PDB entry 4G1B | X-ray diffraction, 3.00 A resolution | chain A

== Chain A ==
Protein: Flavohemoglobin
From: Saccharomyces cerevisiae
Reference sequence: A6ZUP2 (A6ZUP2_YEAS7); residue numbers follow UniProt; this construct covers 1-399
Sequence (399 residues; row label = number of the first residue in the row):
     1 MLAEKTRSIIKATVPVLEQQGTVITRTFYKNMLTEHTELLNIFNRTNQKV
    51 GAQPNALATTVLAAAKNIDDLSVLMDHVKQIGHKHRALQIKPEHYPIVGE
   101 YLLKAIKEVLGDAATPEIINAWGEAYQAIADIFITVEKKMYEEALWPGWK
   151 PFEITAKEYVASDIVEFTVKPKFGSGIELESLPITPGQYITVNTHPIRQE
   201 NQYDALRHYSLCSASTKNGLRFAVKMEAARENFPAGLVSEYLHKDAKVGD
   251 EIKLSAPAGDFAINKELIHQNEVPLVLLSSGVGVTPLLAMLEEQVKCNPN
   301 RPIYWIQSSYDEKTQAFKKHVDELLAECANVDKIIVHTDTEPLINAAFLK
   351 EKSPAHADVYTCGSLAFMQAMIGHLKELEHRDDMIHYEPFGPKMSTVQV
Unresolved in the structure: 399
Bound ions: heme Fe: His85 (together with S-Econazole)
Small-molecule neighbours:
  - S-Econazole (ECN; 1-[(2S)-2-[(4-chlorobenzyl)oxy]-2-(2,4-dichlorophenyl)ethyl]-1H-imidazole): Ile24, Thr25, Phe28, Tyr29, Phe43, Gln53, Ala56, Leu57, Thr60, Val61, Ala64, His85, Val98, Leu102, Tyr126, Ile129
  - FAD (flavin-adenine dinucleotide): Asn44, Thr46, Lys49, Val50, Lys84, Tyr189, Arg207, His208, Tyr209, Ser210, Ala223, Val224, Lys225, Glu227, Ala228, Phe233, Pro234, Ala235, Gly236, Leu237, Val238, Ser239, Glu240, Val282, Thr285, Glu388, Pro389, Phe390, Gly391
  - heme (HEM): Ile42, Phe43, Asn44, Asn47, Gln53, Thr60, Gln80, Ile81, Lys84, His85, Leu88, Ile90, His94, Tyr95, Val98, Tyr126, Ile129, Ala130, Phe133, Gly391, Pro392, Lys393, Met394
From the paper describing this entry:
  - heme coordination: His85
  - binding site for S-Econazole: Phe28, Leu57, Val61, Leu102, Trp122, Tyr126
  - conformationally variable residues (side-chain flip): Phe28, Tyr29, Gln53, Val61, Leu102, Trp122, Tyr126
  - catalytic residues: Tyr29, Gln53 (proposed by the authors, not directly observed)

== In short ==
Bound to chain A: heme, flavin-adenine dinucleotide and S-Econazole. The paper reports catalytic residues
Tyr29 and Gln53; a binding site for S-Econazole at Phe28, Leu57 and Val61 among others.
Chain A is Flavohemoglobin (Saccharomyces cerevisiae); the structure, X-ray structure of yeast flavohemoglobin
in complex with econazole, was determined by X-ray diffraction together with 4G1V from the same study.
